8QSW - chain A; structure by X-ray diffraction, 2.50 A resolution.

[Chain A]
Molecule: Putative methyltransferase C9orf114
Source organism: Homo sapiens
Reference sequence: Q5T280 (CI114_HUMAN); residue numbers follow UniProt; this construct covers 71-376
Amino-acid sequence (307 residues; each row starts with the number of its first residue):
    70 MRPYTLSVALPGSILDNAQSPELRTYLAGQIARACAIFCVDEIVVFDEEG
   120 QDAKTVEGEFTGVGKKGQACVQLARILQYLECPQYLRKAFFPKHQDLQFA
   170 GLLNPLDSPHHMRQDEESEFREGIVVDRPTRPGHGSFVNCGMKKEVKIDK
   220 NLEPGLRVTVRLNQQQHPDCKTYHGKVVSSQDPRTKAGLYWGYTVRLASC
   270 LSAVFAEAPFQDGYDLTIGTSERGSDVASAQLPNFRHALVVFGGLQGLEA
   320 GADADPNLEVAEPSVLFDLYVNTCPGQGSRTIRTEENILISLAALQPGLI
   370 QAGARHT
Not modelled in the structure: 70, 119-135, 374-376
Differences from the reference sequence: initiating methionine (70); conflict Asn356 (Ala in Q5T280)
What the authors report for this chain:
  - disease-associated variants - N86D, G98S, T289M, G293S, T353M: decreased catalytic activity
  - mutagenesis - T130R: unchanged catalytic activity
  - disease-associated variants - T353M: decreased growth

[Overview]
The paper reports that N86D, G98S and T289M, among others, reduce catalytic activity; T353M reduces growth; 6
substitutions were tested in all.
Chain A is Putative methyltransferase C9orf114 (Homo sapiens); the structure, Crystal structure of
SPOUT1/CENP-32 | A356N catalytic site mutant, was determined by X-ray diffraction together with 8QSU and 8QSV
from the same study.
